4Y6V - chains R and S of the 30 polymer chains in the assembly; structure by X-ray diffraction, 2.80 A resolution.

# Chain R
Name: Proteasome subunit alpha type-5
Source organism: Saccharomyces cerevisiae
Notes: EC 3.4.25.1
UniProt: P32379 (PSA5_YEAST); residues -7 to 252 here correspond to UniProt positions 1-260 (UniProt number = residue number + 8)
Amino-acid sequence (260 residues; row label = number of the first residue in the row; numbers below 1 keep their minus sign (Met-7 is residue -7)):
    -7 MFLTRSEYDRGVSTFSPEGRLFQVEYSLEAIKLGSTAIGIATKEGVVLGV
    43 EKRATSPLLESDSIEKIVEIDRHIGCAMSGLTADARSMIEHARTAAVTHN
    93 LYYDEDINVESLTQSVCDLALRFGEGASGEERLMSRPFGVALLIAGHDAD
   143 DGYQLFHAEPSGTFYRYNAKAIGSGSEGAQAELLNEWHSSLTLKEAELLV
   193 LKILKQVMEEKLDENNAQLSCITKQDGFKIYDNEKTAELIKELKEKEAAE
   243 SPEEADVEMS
Unresolved in the structure: -7 to 0, 118-124, 243-252

# Chain S
Name: Proteasome subunit alpha type-6
Source organism: Saccharomyces cerevisiae
Notes: EC 3.4.25.1
UniProt: P40302 (PSA6_YEAST); residues 0-233 here correspond to UniProt positions 1-234 (UniProt number = residue number + 1)
Amino-acid sequence (234 residues; row label = number of the first residue in the row; numbering starts at 0):
     0 MFRNNYDGDTVTFSPTGRLFQVEYALEAIKQGSVTVGLRSNTHAVLVALK
    50 RNADELSSYQKKIIKCDEHMGLSLAGLAPDARVLSNYLRQQCNYSSLVFN
   100 RKLAVERAGHLLCDKAQKNTQSYGGRPYGVGLLIIGYDKSGAHLLEFQPS
   150 GNVTELYGTAIGARSQGAKTYLERTLDTFIKIDGNPDELIKAGVEAISQS
   200 LRDESLTVDNLSIAIVGKDTPFTIYDGEAVAKYI
Unresolved in the structure: 0-2
Curated features (UniProtKB/Swiss-Prot):
  - modified residue: Ser13 (Phosphoserine)
  - cross-link: Lys190 (Glycyl lysine isopeptide (Lys-Gly) (interchain with G-Cter in ubiquitin))

# Chain R / chain S interface
Residue-residue contacts (48; chain R residue first):
  Arg2(R) - Gly7(S)
  Gly3(R) - Gly7(S)
  Ser5(R) - Gly123(S)
  Ser5(R) - Arg125(S)
  Thr6(R) - Gly7(S)  hydrogen bond (side chain-backbone)
  Thr6(R) - Gln20(S)
  Phe7(R) - Gln20(S)  hydrogen bond (backbone-side chain)
  Phe7(R) - Tyr23(S)
  Phe7(R) - Ala24(S)  hydrophobic
  Phe7(R) - Arg125(S)
  Phe7(R) - Pro126(S)
  Phe7(R) - Gly128(S)
  Ser8(R) - Tyr23(S)
  Pro9(R) - Tyr23(S)  hydrophobic
  Pro9(R) - Glu26(S)
  Glu10(R) - Glu26(S)
  Glu10(R) - Gln30(S)
  Gly11(R) - Tyr23(S)
  Gly11(R) - Ala27(S)
  Leu13(R) - Arg125(S)
  Gln106(R) - Arg81(S)  hydrogen bond
  Asp110(R) - Arg81(S)  salt bridge
  Leu113(R) - Pro78(S)  hydrophobic
  Leu113(R) - Asp79(S)
  Leu113(R) - Arg125(S)
  Ser153(R) - Pro78(S)
  Gly154(R) - Pro78(S)
  Thr155(R) - Gln59(S)
  Phe156(R) - Gln59(S)
  Tyr157(R) - Arg50(S)  hydrogen bond (side chain-backbone)
  Tyr157(R) - Asn51(S)
  Tyr157(R) - Ala52(S)
  Tyr157(R) - Ser57(S)
  Tyr157(R) - Gln59(S)
  Arg158(R) - Ser56(S)
  Arg158(R) - Ser57(S)  hydrogen bond (backbone-backbone)
  Tyr159(R) - Ala52(S)
  Tyr159(R) - Asp53(S)
  Tyr159(R) - Leu55(S)
  Tyr159(R) - Ser56(S)
  Asn160(R) - Leu55(S)  hydrogen bond (backbone-backbone)
  Ala161(R) - Leu55(S)
  Gln172(R) - Asp53(S)  hydrogen bond
  Gln172(R) - Leu55(S)
  Leu175(R) - Leu55(S)
  Leu176(R) - Glu54(S)
  Leu176(R) - Leu55(S)  hydrophobic
  Trp179(R) - Leu55(S)  hydrophobic
Also at the interface, not in a pair above, chain R (27 interface residues in all): Glu117
Also at the interface, not in a pair above, chain S (25 interface residues in all): Asp6, Leu76

# Summary
Chain R and chain S form an interface of 27 and 25 residues respectively, with 7 hydrogen bonds and 1 salt
bridge. Polar contacts include Asp110(R)-Arg81(S), Thr6(R)-Gly7(S) and Phe7(R)-Gln20(S).
Chain R is Proteasome subunit alpha type-5 and chain S is Proteasome subunit alpha type-6, both from
Saccharomyces cerevisiae; the structure, Yeast 20S proteasome in complex with Ac-PAE-ep, was determined by
X-ray diffraction, deposited together with 4Y69, 4Y6A, 4Y6Z, 4Y70, 4Y74, 4Y75 and 34 further entries.
